6UCV - chains L and a of the 20 polymer chains in the assembly; structure by electron microscopy, 4.10 A resolution (low resolution: residue-level contacts below are approximate; hydrogen-bond / salt-bridge calls are withheld).

== Chain L ==
Name: Mitochondrial import receptor subunit TOM6
Source organism: Saccharomyces cerevisiae (strain ATCC 204508 / S288c)
Reference sequence: P33448 (TOM6_YEAST); residue numbers follow UniProt; this construct covers 1-61
Chain sequence (61 residues; row label = number of the first residue in the row):
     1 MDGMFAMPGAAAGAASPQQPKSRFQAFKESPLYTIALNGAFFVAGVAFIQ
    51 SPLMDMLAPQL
Unresolved in the structure: 1-24
Curated features (UniProtKB/Swiss-Prot):
  - modified residue: M1 (N-acetylmethionine)

== Chain a ==
Name: Mitochondrial import receptor subunit TOM40
Source organism: Saccharomyces cerevisiae (strain ATCC 204508 / S288c)
Reference sequence: P23644 (TOM40_YEAST); numbering as in UniProt (aligned over 1-387)
Chain sequence (397 residues; numbered 1 to 397; the number before each row is that of its first residue):
     1 MSAPTPLAEASQIPTIPALSPLTAKQSKGNFFSSNPISSFVVDTYKQLHS
    51 HRQSLELVNPGTVENLNKEVSRDVFLSQYFFTGLRADLNKAFSMNPAFQT
   101 SHTFSIGSQALPKYAFSALFANDNLFAQGNIDNDLSVSGRLNYGWDKKNI
   151 SKVNLQISDGQPTMCQLEQDYQASDFSVNVKTLNPSFSEKGEFTGVAVAS
   201 FLQSVTPQLALGLETLYSRTDGSAPGDAGVSYLTRYVSKKQDWIFSGQLQ
   251 ANGALIASLWRKVAQNVEAGIETTLQAGMVPITDPLMGTPIGIQPTVEGS
   301 TTIGAKYEYRQSVYRGTLDSNGKVACFLERKVLPTLSVLFCGEIDHFKND
   351 TKIGCGLQFETAGNQELLMLQQGLDADGNPLQALPQLGGWSHPQFEK
Unresolved in the structure: 1-38, 277-294, 374-397
Construct notes: expression tag (388-397)
Residues lining bound ligands: 1,2-dimyristoyl-rac-glycero-3-phosphocholine (MC3): L84, R85, A86, L328, R330, V332, V338, F340, C355, G356, L357
What the authors report for this chain:
  - binding site for 1,2-dimyristoyl-rac-glycero-3-phosphocholine: R330 (proposed by the authors, not directly observed)
  - mutagenesis - K90A/H102A: abolished binding to Mitochondrial import receptor subunit TOM7
  - mutagenesis - K90A/H102A: decreased growth in response to Tom7
  - mutagenesis - D87N/E329N/E360N, D87N/D132N/D134N/E329N/E360N: decreased growth

== Interface between chain L and chain a ==
Residue-residue contacts (11; chain L residue first):
  Q25(L) with L216(a); D227(a); N252(a)
  A26(L) with A228(a); A251(a)
  S30(L) with G253(a)
  L32(L) with G253(a); L275(a); Q276(a)
  Y33(L) with L249(a)
  A36(L) with L255(a)
Also at the interface, not in a pair above, chain a (12 interface residues in all): G229, Y232

== Overview ==
Chain L and chain a form an interface of 6 and 12 residues respectively. Bound to chain a:
1,2-dimyristoyl-rac-glycero-3-phosphocholine. From the paper: a binding site for
1,2-dimyristoyl-rac-glycero-3-phosphocholine at R330(a); D87N/E329N/E360N and D87N/D132N/D134N/E329N/E360N of
chain a reduce growth.
Chain L is Mitochondrial import receptor subunit TOM6 and chain a is Mitochondrial import receptor subunit
TOM40, both from Saccharomyces cerevisiae (strain ATCC 204508 / S288c); the structure, Cryo-EM structure of
the mitochondrial TOM complex from yeast (tetramer), was determined by electron microscopy, deposited together
with 6UCU.
